PDB entry 6FZB | X-ray diffraction, 2.05 A resolution | chain A

== Chain A ==
Protein: Streptomycin 3''-adenylyltransferase
Organism: Salmonella enterica subsp. enterica serovar Typhimurium str. LT2
Notes: EC 2.7.7.47
UniProt: Q8ZPX9 (Q8ZPX9_SALTY); numbering as in UniProt (aligned over 1-262)
Chain sequence (270 residues; each row starts with the number of its first residue; note: 2 numbers in that range are skipped by the numbering (no residue carries them; nothing is unmodelled there)):
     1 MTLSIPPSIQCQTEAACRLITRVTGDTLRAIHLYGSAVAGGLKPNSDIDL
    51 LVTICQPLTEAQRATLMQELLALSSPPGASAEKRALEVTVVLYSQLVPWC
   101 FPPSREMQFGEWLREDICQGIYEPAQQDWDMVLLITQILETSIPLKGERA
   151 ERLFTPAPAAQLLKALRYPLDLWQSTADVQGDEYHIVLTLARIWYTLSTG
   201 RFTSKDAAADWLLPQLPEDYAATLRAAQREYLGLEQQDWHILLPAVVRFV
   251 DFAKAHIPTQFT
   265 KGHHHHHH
Unresolved in the structure: 1-2, 265-266, 269-272
Sequence notes: expression tag (265-272)
Bound ions: Mg2+ site 1: Asp47, Asp49 (together with ATP); Mg2+ site 2: Asp47, Asp49, Glu87 (together with ATP)
Residues lining bound ligands:
  - ATP (adenosine-5'-triphosphate): Gly35, Ser36, Gly41, Ser46, Asp47, Asp49, Glu87, Asp130, Leu133, Leu134, Gln137, Leu166, His185, Thr189, Arg192, Ile193, Thr196, Phe202, Lys205, Tyr231
  - streptomycin (SRY): Asp47, Glu87, Gln108, Trp112, Asp130, Leu172, Trp173, Ala177, Asp178, Asp182, His185, Ile186, Thr189
UniProt features mapped onto this chain:
  - active site: Glu87 (Proton acceptor)
  - binding site (ATP): Ser36, Ser46, Asp47, Asp130, Lys205, Tyr231
  - binding site (Mg(2+)): Asp47, Asp49, Glu87
  - binding site (streptomycin): Trp173 to Asp178, His185
  - mutagenesis: Glu87 (E87A/Q: Loss of streptomycin and spectinomycin resistance, 4-fold decreased ATP-binding, significantly decreased streptomycin binding, no spectinomycin binding), Trp112 (W112A: 8-fold reduced MIC for streptomycin, loss of spectinomycin resistance; W112F: 2.7-fold reduced MIC for streptomycin, loss of spectinomycin resistance, no change in ATP or antibiotic binding), Trp173 (W173A: 10-fold reduced MIC for streptomycin, no change in spectinomycin resistance, reduced streptomycin but not spectinomycin binding), Asp178 (D178A: 5-fold reduced MIC for streptomycin, 1.5-fold reduced MIC for spectinomycin resistance, reduced streptomycin but not spectinomycin binding), Asp182 (D182A/N: 4-5-fold reduced MIC for streptomycin and spectinomycin, very little spectinomycin binding), Arg192 (R192A: Loss of streptomycin and spectinomycin resistance, no ATP-binding, very little antibiotic binding), Lys205 (K205A: Loss of streptomycin and spectinomycin resistance, no ATP-binding, near wild-type streptomycin binding, significantly decreased spectinomycin binding)
What the authors report for this chain:
  - binding site for streptomycin: Glu87
  - Mg2+ coordination: Glu87
  - catalytic residues: Glu87
  - mutagenesis - E87Q: abolished catalytic activity on streptomycin
  - mutagenesis - E87A: decreased catalytic activity
  - binding site for Mg2+: Glu87 (from molecular simulation)
  - binding site for streptomycin: Trp112, Asp182, His185 (from molecular simulation)
  - mutagenesis - W173A, D178A: decreased growth in response to streptomycin
  - mutagenesis - W173A, D178A: decreased stability
  - specificity-determining residues: Trp173, Ala177 to Asp178 (by similarity / conservation)
  - mutagenesis - W173A, D178A: decreased binding to streptomycin

== Overview ==
Ligands of chain A: streptomycin and ATP. The Mg2+ site 1 is built by Asp47 and Asp49. UniProt lists
active-site residue Glu87, 6 ATP-binding residues, 3 Mg2+-binding residues and 7 streptomycin-binding
residues. The paper reports the catalytic residue Glu87; W173A and D178A reduce growth in response to
streptomycin; 4 substitutions were tested in all.
Chain A is Streptomycin 3''-adenylyltransferase (Salmonella enterica subsp. enterica serovar Typhimurium str.
LT2); the structure, AadA in complex with ATP, magnesium and streptomycin, was determined by X-ray diffraction
together with 5LPA, 5LUH and 5G4A from the same study.
